Entry 6Z9S (electron microscopy, 4.40 A resolution (low resolution: residue-level contacts below are approximate; hydrogen-bond / salt-bridge calls are withheld)); this record covers chains b and c of the 15 polymer chains in the assembly.

[Chain b (and c)]
Name: Transcription termination factor Rho
Source organism: Escherichia coli
Notes: EC 3.6.4.-; chain c of this document is another copy of the same molecule, construct and numbering; everything in this record applies to it too
UniProt: A0A0A0GPI6 (A0A0A0GPI6_ECOLX); residues 1-419 here correspond to UniProt positions 25-443 (UniProt number = residue number + 24)
Sequence (419 residues; row label = number of the first residue in the row):
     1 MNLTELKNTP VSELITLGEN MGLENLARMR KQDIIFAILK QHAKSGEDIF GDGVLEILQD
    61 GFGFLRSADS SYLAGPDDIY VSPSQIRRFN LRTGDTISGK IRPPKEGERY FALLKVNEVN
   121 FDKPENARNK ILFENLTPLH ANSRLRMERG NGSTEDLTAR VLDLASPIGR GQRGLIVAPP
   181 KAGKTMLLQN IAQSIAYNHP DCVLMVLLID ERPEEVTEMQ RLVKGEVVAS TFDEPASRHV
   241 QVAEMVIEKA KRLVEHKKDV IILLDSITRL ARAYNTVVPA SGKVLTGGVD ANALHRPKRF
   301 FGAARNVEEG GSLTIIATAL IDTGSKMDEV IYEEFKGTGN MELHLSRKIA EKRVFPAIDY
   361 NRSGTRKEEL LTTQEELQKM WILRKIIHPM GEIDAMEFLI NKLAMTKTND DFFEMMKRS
Disordered / not traced: 418-419
Bound ions: Mg2+: Thr185 (together with ADP)
Ligand contacts:
  - ADP (adenosine-5'-diphosphate), molecule 1: Thr158, Lys181, Ala182, Gly183, Lys184, Thr185, Met186, Phe355
  - ADP, molecule 2: Arg366, Lys367, Glu369
  - beryllium trifluoride (BEF): Pro179, Pro180, Lys181, Ala182, Lys184, Thr185, Arg212, Glu215

[How chain b and chain c interact]
Residue-residue contacts (52; chain b residue first):
  Asn90(b) - Glu24(c)
  Asn90(b) - Arg28(c)
  Leu91(b) - Arg28(c)
  Arg92(b) - Arg28(c)
  Arg128(b) - Asn25(c)
  Asn129(b) - Asn25(c)
  Lys130(b) - Ala27(c)
  Leu132(b) - Ala27(c)
  Leu132(b) - Arg28(c)
  Leu132(b) - Met29(c)
  Leu132(b) - Arg30(c)
  Asn135(b) - Val11(c)
  Asn135(b) - Met29(c)
  Asn135(b) - Lys31(c)
  Pro138(b) - Thr217(c)
  Leu139(b) - Glu214(c)
  His140(b) - Glu214(c)
  His140(b) - Glu218(c)
  Arg173(b) - Arg212(c)
  Arg173(b) - Pro213(c)
  Arg173(b) - Glu214(c)
  Arg173(b) - Phe232(c)
  Lys283(b) - Thr276(c)
  Lys283(b) - Val277(c)
  Lys283(b) - Val278(c)
  Ala291(b) - Thr276(c)
  His295(b) - Asp233(c)
  His295(b) - Glu234(c)
  His295(b) - Pro235(c)
  Lys298(b) - Phe232(c)
  Lys298(b) - Asp233(c)
  Arg299(b) - Asp233(c)
  Gly302(b) - Phe232(c)
  Arg305(b) - Asp233(c)
  Glu308(b) - Arg221(c)
  Glu333(b) - Arg272(c)
  Glu333(b) - Thr323(c)
  Glu333(b) - Ser325(c)
  Glu333(b) - Asp328(c)
  Lys336(b) - Thr323(c)
  Gly337(b) - Arg269(c)
  Thr338(b) - Arg212(c)
  Thr338(b) - Phe232(c)
  Gly339(b) - Arg212(c)
  Asn340(b) - Arg212(c)
  Asn340(b) - Glu214(c)
  Gly364(b) - Lys181(c)
  Thr365(b) - Lys181(c)
  Arg366(b) - Arg212(c)
  Lys367(b) - Glu218(c)
  Arg384(b) - Arg353(c)
  Lys385(b) - Lys352(c)
Also at the interface, not in a pair above, chain b (41 interface residues in all): Ile131, Thr137, Gly171, Leu285, Phe301, Ala304, Ser363, Trp381, His388
Also at the interface, not in a pair above, chain c (35 interface residues in all): Met186, Asp210, Glu215, Pro279, Gly324, Glu351

[In short]
Chain b and chain c form an interface of 41 and 35 residues respectively. Bound to chain b: ADP and beryllium
trifluoride.
Chain b and chain c are both Transcription termination factor Rho (Escherichia coli); the structure,
Transcription termination intermediate complex 4, was determined by electron microscopy, deposited together
with 6Z9P, 6Z9Q, 6Z9R, 6Z9T, 7ADB, 7ADC, 7ADD and 7ADE.
